4RVA - chain A; structure by X-ray diffraction, 1.44 A resolution.

== Chain A ==
Protein: Beta-lactamase TEM
Organism: Escherichia coli
Notes: EC 3.5.2.6; fragment: tem-1
Reference sequence: P62593 (BLAT_ECOLX); the author numbering skips numbers that UniProt does not, so the offset changes along the chain: 26-238 = UniProt 24-236; 240-252 = UniProt 237-249; 254-290 = UniProt 250-286
Amino-acid sequence (263 residues; numbered 26 to 290; 2 numbers in that range are skipped by the numbering (no residue carries them; nothing is unmodelled there); the number before each row is that of its first residue):
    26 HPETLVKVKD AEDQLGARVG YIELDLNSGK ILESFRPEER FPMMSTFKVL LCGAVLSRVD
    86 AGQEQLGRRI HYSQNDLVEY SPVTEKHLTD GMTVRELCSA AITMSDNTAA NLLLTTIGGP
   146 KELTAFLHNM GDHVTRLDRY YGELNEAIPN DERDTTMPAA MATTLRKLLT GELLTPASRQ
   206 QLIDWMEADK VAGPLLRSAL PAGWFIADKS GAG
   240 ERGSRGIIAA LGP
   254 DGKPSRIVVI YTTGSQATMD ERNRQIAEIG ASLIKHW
Cystine bridges: Cys77-Cys123
Sequence notes: engineered mutation Tyr165 (Trp163 in P62593), Tyr166 (Glu164 in P62593), Gly167 (Pro165 in P62593), Pro201 (Leu199 in P62593)
Small-molecule neighbours: bicarbonate ion (BCT): Met69, Ser70, Lys73, Ser130, Asn132, Tyr166, Lys234, Ser235, Gly236, Ala237
Reported in the primary citation:
  - mutagenesis - W165Y/E166Y/P167G (500-fold), E166Y, E166Y/P167G, P167G (12-fold): decreased catalytic activity on ampicillin
  - mutagenesis - E166Y, P167G (5-fold): decreased catalytic activity on nitrocefin
  - mutagenesis - E166Y (80-fold): decreased catalytic activity on cephalothin
  - mutagenesis - W165Y/E166Y/P167G, E166Y, P167G: unchanged catalytic activity on cefotaxime
  - mutagenesis - W165Y/E166Y/P167G (400-fold), E166Y (15-fold), E166Y/P167G, P167G (35-fold): increased catalytic activity on ceftazidime
  - mutagenesis - P167G: increased catalytic activity on cephalothin
  - mutagenesis - W165Y/E166Y/P167G (Tm change 8.4 degC): decreased stability
  - mutagenesis - W165Y/E166Y/P167G/L201P (Tm 48.3 degC), L201P (Tm 48.3 degC): increased stability (citing earlier work)
  - mutagenesis - W165Y/E166Y/P167G/L201P, L201P: unchanged catalytic activity
  - mutagenesis - W165Y/Y166F/P167G: abolished catalytic activity
  - catalytic residues: Tyr166
  - contacts within the chain: Arg161-Asp163 (salt bridge), Arg164-Glu171 (salt bridge), Arg164-Asp179 (salt bridge), Ser70-Tyr166 (hydrogen bond), Lys73-Tyr166 (hydrogen bond), Glu171-Arg178 (salt bridge), Asp176-Arg178 (salt bridge)
  - catalytic residues: Ser70 (citing earlier work)
  - catalytic residues: Lys73, Lys234 (proposed by the authors, not directly observed)
  - conformationally variable residues (loop rearrangement, order/disorder transition, side-chain flip): Tyr165 to Asn170, Gly167 to Ala172

== Overview ==
Ligands of chain A: bicarbonate ion. From the paper: catalytic residues Tyr166, Ser70 and Lys73 among others;
W165Y/E166Y/P167G, E166Y and E166Y/P167G, among others, reduce catalytic activity on ampicillin; 7
substitutions were tested in all.
Chain A is Beta-lactamase TEM (Escherichia coli); the structure, A triple mutant in the omega-loop of TEM-1
beta-lactamase changes the substrate profile via a large ..., was determined by X-ray diffraction together
with 4RX2 and 4RX3 from the same study.
